PDB entry 6RDW | electron microscopy, 3.80 A resolution | chains T and Y of the 31 polymer chains in the assembly

Chain T:
Protein: ATP synthase subunit alpha
Source organism: Polytomella sp. Pringsheim 198.80
UniProtKB: A0ZW40 (A0ZW40_9CHLO); residues 1-562 here = UniProt positions 1-562
Sequence (562 residues; each row starts with the number of its first residue):
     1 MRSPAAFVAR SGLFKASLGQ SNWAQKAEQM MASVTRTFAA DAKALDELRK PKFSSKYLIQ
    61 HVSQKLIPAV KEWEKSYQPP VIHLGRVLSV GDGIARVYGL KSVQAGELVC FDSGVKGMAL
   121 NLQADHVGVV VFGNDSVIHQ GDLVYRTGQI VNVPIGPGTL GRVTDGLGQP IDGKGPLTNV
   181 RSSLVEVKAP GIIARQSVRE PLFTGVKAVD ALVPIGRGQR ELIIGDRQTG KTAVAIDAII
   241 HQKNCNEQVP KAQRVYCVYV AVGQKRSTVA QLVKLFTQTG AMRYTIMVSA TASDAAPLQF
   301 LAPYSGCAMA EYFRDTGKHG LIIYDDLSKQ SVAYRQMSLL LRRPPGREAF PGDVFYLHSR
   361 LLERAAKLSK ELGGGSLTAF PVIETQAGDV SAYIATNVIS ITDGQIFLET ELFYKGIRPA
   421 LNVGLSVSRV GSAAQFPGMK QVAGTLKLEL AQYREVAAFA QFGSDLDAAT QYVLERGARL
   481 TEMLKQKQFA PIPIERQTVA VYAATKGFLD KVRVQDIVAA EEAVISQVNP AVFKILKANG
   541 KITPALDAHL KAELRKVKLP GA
Not modelled in the structure: 1-39
Differences from the reference sequence: conflict Arg266 (Lys in A0ZW40)
Ion coordination: Mg2+: Thr232 (together with ATP)
Small-molecule neighbours:
  - ADP (adenosine-5'-diphosphate): Val427, Ser428, Arg429
  - ATP (adenosine-5'-triphosphate): Arg227, Gln228, Thr229, Gly230, Lys231, Thr232, Ala233, Glu384, Phe413, Arg418, Pro419, Gln486, Lys487, Gln488

Chain Y:
Protein: ATP synthase subunit beta
Source organism: Polytomella sp. Pringsheim 198.80
Notes: EC 7.1.2.2
UniProtKB: A0ZW41 (A0ZW41_9CHLO); numbering as in UniProt (aligned over 1-574)
Sequence (574 residues; each row starts with the number of its first residue):
     1 MALRYAAGLA KNVVQRQGAS LNIARAFAAE PAPAIDAGYV SQVIGPVVDV RFDGELPSIL
    61 SSLEVEGHSV RLVLEVAQHM GDNTVRCIAM DSTDGLVRGQ KVVDTGSPIK VPVGRGTLGR
   121 IMNVIGEPVD EQGPIDAADI WSIHREAPEF TEQSTEQEIL VTGIKVVDLL APYQRGGKIG
   181 LFGGAGVGKT VLIMELINNV AKAHGGFSVF AGVGERTREG NDLYREMIES GVIKLGAERG
   241 NSKCTLVYGQ MNEPPGARAR VALTGLTVAE YFRDIEGQDV LLFVDNIFRF TQANSEVSAL
   301 LGRIPSAVGY QPTLATDLGG LQERITTTTK GSITSVQAVY VPADDLTDPA PATTFAHLDA
   361 TTVLSRSIAE LGIYPAVDPL DSTSRMLNPN VIGAEHYNVA RGVQKVLQDY KNLQDIIAIL
   421 GMDELSEEDK LTVARARKIQ RFLSQPFQVA EVFTGTPGKY VDLADTISGF QGVLTGKYDD
   481 LPEMAFYMVG DIKEVKEKAD KMAKDIASRK EADNKKVSEE LKDIPSLDKL VSEIKEVVIE
   541 EDDGLEEDFK AEALSSETVV LNEEGKSVPL PKKN
Not modelled in the structure: 1-35, 557-574
Differences from the reference sequence: conflict Ala350 (Gly in A0ZW41), Leu387 (Arg in A0ZW41)
Ion coordination: Mg2+: Thr190, Glu215, Glu219 (together with ADP)
Small-molecule neighbours:
  - ADP (adenosine-5'-diphosphate): Gly184, Ala185, Gly186, Val187, Gly188, Lys189, Thr190, Val191, Glu215, Glu219, Tyr374, Pro375, Phe447, Ala450, Phe453, Thr454
  - ATP (adenosine-5'-triphosphate): Ser384, Arg385, Tyr397

How chain T and chain Y interact:
Residue-residue contacts - 117 pairs, chain T then chain Y:
  Gly99(T) - Arg98(Y)  hydrogen bond (backbone-side chain)
  Leu100(T) - Arg98(Y)  hydrogen bond (backbone-side chain)
  Lys101(T) - Arg98(Y)
  Ser102(T) - Val97(Y)
  Val103(T) - Leu96(Y)
  Val103(T) - Val97(Y)
  Gln104(T) - Gly95(Y)
  Gln104(T) - Leu96(Y)
  Gln104(T) - Val97(Y)
  Ala105(T) - Thr93(Y)
  Ala105(T) - Asp94(Y)
  Ala105(T) - Gly95(Y)  hydrogen bond (backbone-backbone)
  Ala105(T) - Leu96(Y)  hydrogen bond (backbone-backbone)
  Asn121(T) - Val43(Y)
  Asn121(T) - Ile44(Y)
  Leu122(T) - Gln42(Y)
  Leu122(T) - Val43(Y)  hydrogen bond (backbone-backbone)
  Leu122(T) - Leu96(Y)
  Leu122(T) - Arg98(Y)
  Gln123(T) - Gln42(Y)
  Gln123(T) - Arg98(Y)  hydrogen bond (backbone-side chain)
  Ala124(T) - Ser41(Y)
  Ala124(T) - Gln42(Y)
  His126(T) - Arg98(Y)  hydrogen bond (backbone-side chain)
  Val127(T) - Arg98(Y)
  Pro157(T) - Leu545(Y)  hydrophobic
  Pro157(T) - Phe549(Y)
  Leu160(T) - Leu545(Y)  hydrophobic
  Asn179(T) - Glu546(Y)
  Asn179(T) - Phe549(Y)
  Val180(T) - Phe549(Y)
  Arg181(T) - Phe549(Y)
  Lys188(T) - Glu253(Y)  salt bridge
  Ala189(T) - Asn252(Y)
  Ile192(T) - Thr217(Y)
  Ile192(T) - Asn221(Y)  hydrogen bond (backbone-side chain)
  Ile192(T) - Tyr248(Y)  hydrophobic
  Ile193(T) - Val129(Y)
  Ile193(T) - Asp130(Y)
  Ile193(T) - Glu131(Y)
  Ile193(T) - Tyr224(Y)  hydrophobic
  Arg195(T) - Thr217(Y)
  Arg195(T) - Asn221(Y)
  Gln196(T) - Asn221(Y)
  Arg220(T) - Arg216(Y)
  Glu247(T) - Ile539(Y)
  Glu247(T) - Glu541(Y)
  Gln248(T) - Ile539(Y)
  Val249(T) - Ile539(Y)
  Pro250(T) - Glu540(Y)
  Lys251(T) - Glu540(Y)  hydrogen bond (backbone-side chain)
  Lys251(T) - Asp542(Y)
  Lys251(T) - Asp543(Y)
  Lys251(T) - Gly544(Y)
  Lys251(T) - Asp548(Y)  salt bridge
  Arg254(T) - Glu541(Y)
  Arg254(T) - Asp543(Y)  salt bridge
  Arg283(T) - Asp543(Y)  salt bridge
  Tyr284(T) - Asp543(Y)
  Tyr312(T) - Phe549(Y)
  Lys318(T) - Leu545(Y)
  Arg343(T) - Ile44(Y)
  Pro344(T) - Ala299(Y)
  Pro345(T) - Pro305(Y)
  Arg347(T) - Val308(Y)
  Gly352(T) - Glu296(Y)
  Asp353(T) - Glu296(Y)
  Phe355(T) - Met251(Y)  hydrophobic
  Phe355(T) - Arg258(Y)
  Phe355(T) - Arg289(Y)
  Phe355(T) - Gln292(Y)
  Phe355(T) - Glu296(Y)
  Tyr356(T) - Ser92(Y)
  Tyr356(T) - Glu253(Y)
  Tyr356(T) - Pro254(Y)
  Tyr356(T) - Pro255(Y)
  Tyr356(T) - Arg258(Y)
  Tyr356(T) - Glu296(Y)  hydrogen bond (backbone-side chain)
  Ser359(T) - Met251(Y)  hydrogen bond (side chain-backbone)
  Glu363(T) - Arg216(Y)
  Glu363(T) - Thr217(Y)  hydrogen bond
  Glu363(T) - Met251(Y)
  Glu363(T) - Asn252(Y)
  Thr396(T) - Tyr340(Y)  hydrogen bond (backbone-side chain)
  Thr396(T) - Pro342(Y)
  Ile399(T) - Ala185(Y)  hydrophobic
  Ile399(T) - Arg216(Y)
  Ser400(T) - Arg216(Y)  hydrogen bond (backbone-side chain)
  Ser400(T) - Arg289(Y)  hydrogen bond
  Ser400(T) - Tyr340(Y)
  Ile401(T) - Arg216(Y)  hydrogen bond (backbone-side chain)
  Ile401(T) - Met251(Y)  hydrophobic
  Thr402(T) - Arg216(Y)  hydrogen bond (backbone-side chain)
  Asp403(T) - Arg218(Y)  salt bridge
  Gly424(T) - Glu370(Y)
  Arg429(T) - Ala185(Y)
  Arg429(T) - Gly186(Y)
  Arg429(T) - Arg216(Y)
  Arg429(T) - Phe453(Y)
  Val430(T) - Phe453(Y)
  Ser432(T) - Val452(Y)  hydrogen bond (side chain-backbone)
  Ser432(T) - Phe453(Y)  hydrogen bond (side chain-backbone)
  Asn529(T) - Leu527(Y)
  Ala531(T) - Leu527(Y)  hydrophobic
  Ala531(T) - Val531(Y)
  Ile535(T) - Leu530(Y)  hydrophobic
  Ile535(T) - Val531(Y)  hydrophobic
  Ala538(T) - Ile534(Y)  hydrophobic
  Pro544(T) - Ile524(Y)
  Ala545(T) - Asp523(Y)
  Ala545(T) - Ile524(Y)
  Ala545(T) - Leu530(Y)
  His549(T) - Ile524(Y)
  His549(T) - Pro525(Y)
  His549(T) - Ser526(Y)
  His549(T) - Leu527(Y)
  Glu553(T) - Leu527(Y)
Also at the interface, not in a pair above, chain T (84 interface residues in all): Gly106, Leu120, Asp125, Ile150, Glu186, Pro190, Gly191, Val198, Tyr256, Val354, Ser391, Asn397, Leu425, Ala433, Arg454, Phe459, Phe462, Lys534, Leu546, Ala548, Ala552
Also at the interface, not in a pair above, chain Y (70 interface residues in all): Gly45, Asp91, Ile121, Glu215, Gly220, Arg225, Gln250, Ala343, Ala418, Gly421, Val517, Val537, Val538

In short:
84 residues of chain T face 70 of chain Y across their interface; the contacts include 19 hydrogen bonds and 5
salt bridges. Polar pairs include Lys188(T)-Glu253(Y), Lys251(T)-Asp548(Y) and Arg254(T)-Asp543(Y). ADP is
bound between chain T and chain Y. Chain T binds ATP.
Chain T is ATP synthase subunit alpha and chain Y is ATP synthase subunit beta, both from Polytomella sp.
Pringsheim 198.80; the structure, Cryo-EM structure of Polytomella F-ATP synthase, Rotary substate 1F,
composite map, was determined by electron microscopy together with 6RD4, 6RD5, 6RD6, 6RD7, 6RD8, 6RD9 and 46
further entries from the same study.
